PDB entry 7SK8 | electron microscopy, 3.30 A resolution | chains C and D of the 6 polymer chains in the assembly

# Chain C
Name: CID25 Fab light chain
Organism: Homo sapiens
Notes: antibody fragment or engineered binder
Sequence (215 residues; row label = number of the first residue in the row):
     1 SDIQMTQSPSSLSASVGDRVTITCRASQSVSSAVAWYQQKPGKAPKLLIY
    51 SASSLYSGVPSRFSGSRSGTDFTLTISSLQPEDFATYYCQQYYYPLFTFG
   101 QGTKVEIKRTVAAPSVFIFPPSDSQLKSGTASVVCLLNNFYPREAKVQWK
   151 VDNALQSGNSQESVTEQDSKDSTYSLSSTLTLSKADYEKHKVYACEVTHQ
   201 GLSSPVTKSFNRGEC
Not modelled in the structure: 1-2, 111-215
Disulfides: Cys24-Cys89

# Chain D
Name: CID25 Fab heavy chain
Organism: Homo sapiens
Notes: antibody fragment or engineered binder
Sequence (236 residues; row label = number of the first residue in the row):
     1 EISEVQLVESGGGLVQPGGSLRLSCAASGFNFSYSSIHWVRQAPGKGLEW
    51 VAYIYSSYGYTSYADSVKGRFTISADTSKNTAYLQMNSLRAEDTAVYYCA
   101 RVYPWWYYKYYHGALDYWGQGTLVTVSSASTKGPSVFPLAPSSKSTSGGT
   151 AALGCLVKDYFPEPVTVSWNSGALTSGVHTFPAVLQSSGLYSLSSVVTVP
   201 SSSLGTQTYICNVNHKPSNTKVDKKVEPKSCDKTHT
Not modelled in the structure: 1-3, 131-236
Disulfides: Cys25-Cys99

# Interface between chain C and chain D
Contacting residue pairs (38; chain C residue first):
  Ser31(C) with Tyr110(D)
  Ser32(C) with Tyr110(D)
  Ala33(C) with Tyr110(D), hydrophobic
  Tyr37(C) with Ala114(D); Leu115(D), hydrogen bond (side chain-backbone); Trp118(D)
  Gln39(C) with Gln42(D), hydrogen bond; Leu48(D)
  Ala44(C) with Tyr98(D), hydrophobic; Gly119(D)
  Pro45(C) with Leu48(D), hydrophobic; Trp118(D)
  Leu47(C) with Ala114(D), hydrophobic; Leu115(D); Asp116(D)
  Tyr50(C) with His112(D); Ala114(D), hydrophobic
  Ser51(C) with Tyr107(D); Tyr110(D)
  Tyr56(C) with Asp116(D)
  Tyr88(C) with Gly47(D); Leu48(D)
  Gln90(C) with Gly113(D)
  Tyr92(C) with Tyr110(D), hydrophobic; Tyr111(D); Gly113(D)
  Tyr93(C) with Lys109(D)
  Pro95(C) with Trp50(D); Tyr53(D); Ser62(D)
  Leu96(C) with Trp50(D), hydrophobic; Tyr63(D); Asp65(D)
  Phe97(C) with His38(D); Trp50(D); Gly113(D)
  Phe99(C) with Leu48(D); Trp50(D), hydrophobic
Other interface residues (no listed pair), chain C (21 interface residues in all): Ala35, Lys43
Other interface residues (no listed pair), chain D (23 interface residues in all): Ala64, Gln120

# Overview
21 residues of chain C face 23 of chain D across their interface, with 2 hydrogen bonds. Polar contacts
include Tyr37(C)-Leu115(D) and Gln39(C)-Gln42(D).
Chain C is CID25 Fab light chain and chain D is CID25 Fab heavy chain, both from Homo sapiens; the structure,
Cryo-EM structure of human ACKR3 in complex with CXCL12, a small molecule partial agonist CCX662, an ..., was
determined by electron microscopy, deposited together with 7SK3, 7SK4, 7SK5, 7SK6, 7SK7 and 7SK9.
